Entry 3Q4A (X-ray diffraction, 1.54 A resolution); this record covers chains B and C.

# Chain B
Molecule: STIP1 homology and U box-containing protein 1
Source organism: Mus musculus
Notes: EC 6.3.2.-; fragment: TPR domain
Reference sequence: Q9WUD1 (CHIP_MOUSE); numbering as in UniProt (aligned over 23-155)
Amino-acid sequence (137 residues; row label = number of the first residue in the row):
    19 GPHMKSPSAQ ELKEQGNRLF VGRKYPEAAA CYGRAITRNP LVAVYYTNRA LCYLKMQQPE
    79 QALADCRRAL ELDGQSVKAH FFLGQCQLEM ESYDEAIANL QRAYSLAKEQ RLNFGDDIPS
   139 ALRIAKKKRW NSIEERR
Not modelled in the structure: 19-23
Differences from the reference sequence: expression tag (19-22)
Swiss-Prot annotation at these positions:
  - modified residue (Phosphoserine): Ser24, Ser26, Ser150
  - cross-link: Lys23 (Glycyl lysine isopeptide (Lys-Gly) (interchain with G-Cter in ubiquitin))
From the paper describing this entry:
  - mutagenesis - K31A: decreased binding to Smad1

# Chain C
Molecule: Smad1 peptide
Amino-acid sequence (10 residues; each row starts with the number of its first residue):
   456 SPHNPISSVS
Not modelled in the structure: 456-459
Modified positions: Ser463 (phosphoserine; SEP); Ser465 (phosphoserine; SEP)
From the paper describing this entry:
  - post-translational modification sites: Ser463, Ser465

# Chain B / chain C interface
Contacting residue pairs (21; chain B residue first):
  Lys31(B) - Ser465(C)  hydrogen bond (side chain-backbone)
  Asn35(B) - Val464(C)
  Asn35(B) - Ser465(C)  hydrogen bond (side chain-backbone)
  Phe38(B) - Val464(C)  hydrophobic
  Tyr50(B) - Val464(C)
  Val62(B) - Ser465(C)
  Thr65(B) - Ser465(C)
  Asn66(B) - Val464(C)
  Asn66(B) - Ser465(C)  hydrogen bond (side chain-backbone)
  Leu69(B) - Ser462(C)
  Leu69(B) - Ser463(C)
  Lys96(B) - Ile461(C)
  Lys96(B) - Ser463(C)  hydrogen bond (side chain-backbone)
  Lys96(B) - Ser465(C)
  Phe99(B) - Ile461(C)  hydrophobic
  Phe99(B) - Ser462(C)
  Phe100(B) - Ile461(C)
  Phe132(B) - Ile461(C)  hydrophobic
  Asp135(B) - Pro460(C)
  Asp135(B) - Ile461(C)  hydrogen bond (side chain-backbone)
  Ile136(B) - Ile461(C)  hydrophobic
Interface residues without a listed pair, chain B (15 interface residues in all): Val95
Interface features reported in the paper:
  - pairs named by the authors: Lys31(B)-Ser465(C), Asn35(B)-Ser465(C), Phe38(B)-Val464(C) (hydrophobic contact), Tyr50(B)-Val464(C) (hydrophobic contact), Thr65(B)-Ser465(C) (water-mediated contact), Asn66(B)-Ser465(C) (water-mediated contact), Leu69(B)-Val464(C) (hydrophobic contact), Val95(B)-Ile461(C) (hydrophobic contact), Lys96(B)-Ser465(C) (hydrogen bond), Lys96(B)-Ile461(C) (hydrophobic contact), Phe99(B)-Ile461(C) (hydrophobic contact), Phe100(B)-Ile461(C) (hydrophobic contact), Phe132(B)-Ile461(C) (hydrophobic contact), Ile136(B)-Ile461(C) (hydrophobic contact), Ser463(C)-Lys96(B) (backbone contact)
  - interface residues, chain C: Ile461(C), Val464(C), Ser465(C)

# Overview
The interface between chain B and chain C involves 15 residues on one side and 6 on the other; the contacts
include 5 hydrogen bonds. Polar contacts include Lys31(B)-Ser465(C), Asn35(B)-Ser465(C) and
Asn66(B)-Ser465(C). The paper describes contacts between Lys31(B) and Ser465(C) and Asn35(B) and Ser465(C);
hydrophobic contacts between Phe38(B) and Val464(C), Tyr50(B) and Val464(C) and Leu69(B) and Val464(C) among
others; water-mediated contacts between Thr65(B) and Ser465(C) and Asn66(B) and Ser465(C). From the paper:
K31A of chain B reduces binding to Smad1; interface residues Ile461(C), Val464(C) and Ser465(C).
Here chain B is STIP1 homology and U box-containing protein 1 (Mus musculus) and chain C is Smad1 peptide.
Entry 3Q4A (Crystal structure of the TPR domain of CHIP complexed with phosphorylated Smad1 peptide) was
determined by X-ray diffraction together with 3Q47 and 3Q49 from the same study.
